9MU4 - chains e and N of the 10 polymer chains in the assembly; structure by electron microscopy, 3.29 A resolution.

[Chain e]
Protein: Histone H3
Organism: Drosophila melanogaster
UniProt: P02299 (H3_DROME); residue numbers follow UniProt; this construct covers 37-136
Sequence (100 residues; row label = number of the first residue in the row):
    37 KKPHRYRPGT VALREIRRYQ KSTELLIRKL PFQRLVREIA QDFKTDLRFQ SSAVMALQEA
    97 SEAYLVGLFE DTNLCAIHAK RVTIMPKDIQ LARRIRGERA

[Chain N]
Molecule: 164-nt DNA strand
Organism: Drosophila melanogaster
Sequence (164 nucleotides; numbered -76 to 87; the number before each row is that of its first residue; numbers below 1 keep their minus sign (DA-76 is residue -76)):
   -76 ATATATCGAT GTATATATCT GACACGTGCC TGGAGACTAG GGAGTAATCC CCTTGGCGGT
   -16 TAAAACGCGG GGGACAGCGC GTACGTGCGT TTAAGCGGTG CTAGAGCTGT CTACGACCAA
    44 TTGAGCGGCC TCGGCACCGG GATTCTGATA TATATATATA TATA

[Chain e / chain N interface]
Residue-residue contacts - 26 pairs, chain e then chain N:
  His40(e) - DT69(N)  base contact
  His40(e) - DG70(N)  sugar contact
  Arg41(e) - DG-8(N)  base contact
  Arg41(e) - DA71(N)  phosphate contact
  Tyr42(e) - DG70(N)  sugar contact
  Arg43(e) - DG-5(N)  salt bridge to the phosphate
  Arg43(e) - DG70(N)  hydrogen bond to the phosphate
  Arg43(e) - DA71(N)  phosphate contact
  Thr46(e) - DT69(N)  phosphate contact
  Thr46(e) - DG70(N)  hydrogen bond to the phosphate
  Arg64(e) - DA-14(N)  sugar contact
  Arg64(e) - DA-13(N)  phosphate contact
  Arg73(e) - DT-23(N)  salt bridge to the phosphate
  Arg84(e) - DT-24(N)  sugar contact
  Arg84(e) - DT-23(N)  phosphate contact
  Phe85(e) - DT-24(N)  phosphate contact
  Phe85(e) - DT-23(N)  hydrogen bond to the phosphate
  Gln86(e) - DT-24(N)  phosphate contact
  Arg117(e) - DA-3(N)  phosphate contact
  Arg117(e) - DC-2(N)  phosphate contact
  Val118(e) - DG-4(N)  sugar contact
  Val118(e) - DA-3(N)  hydrogen bond to the phosphate
  Thr119(e) - DG-4(N)  phosphate contact
  Thr119(e) - DA-3(N)  hydrogen bond to the phosphate
  Met121(e) - DA-3(N)  phosphate contact
  Met121(e) - DC-2(N)  phosphate contact
Also at the interface, not in a pair above, chain e (17 interface residues in all): Pro44, Ser87, Lys116
Also at the interface, not in a pair above, chain N (13 interface residues in all): DG-6

[Overview]
Chain e and chain N form an interface of 17 and 13 residues respectively; the contacts include 5 hydrogen
bonds and 2 salt bridges. Polar pairs include Arg43(e)-DG70(N), Thr46(e)-DG70(N) and Phe85(e)-DT-23(N).
Chain e is Histone H3 and chain N is a 164-nt DNA strand, both from Drosophila melanogaster; the structure,
Structure of a native Drosophila melanogaster octameric nucleosome, was determined by electron microscopy.
